PDB entry 5HK9 | X-ray diffraction, 1.80 A resolution | chains A and B

== Chain A (and B) ==
Molecule: CFTR inhibitory factor
Source organism: Pseudomonas aeruginosa (strain UCBPP-PA14)
Notes: chain B of this document is another copy of the same molecule, construct and numbering; everything in this record applies to it too
UniProt: A0A0M3KL26 (A0A0M3KL26_PSEAB); residues 25-325 here correspond to UniProt positions 1-301 (UniProt number = residue number - 24)
Chain sequence (301 residues; numbered 25 to 325; the number before each row is that of its first residue):
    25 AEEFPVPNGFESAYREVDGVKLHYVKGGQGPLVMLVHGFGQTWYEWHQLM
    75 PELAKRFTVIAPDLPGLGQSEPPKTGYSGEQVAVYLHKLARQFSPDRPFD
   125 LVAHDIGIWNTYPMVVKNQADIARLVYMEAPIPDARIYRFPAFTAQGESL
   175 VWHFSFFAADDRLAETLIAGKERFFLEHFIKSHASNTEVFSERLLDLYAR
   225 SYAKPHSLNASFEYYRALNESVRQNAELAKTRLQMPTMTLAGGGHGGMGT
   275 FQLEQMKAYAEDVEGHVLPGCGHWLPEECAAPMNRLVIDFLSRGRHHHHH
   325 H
Disordered / not traced: 321-325 (chain B: 322-325)
Cystine bridges: Cys295-Cys303
Ligand contacts: 64O (N-(4-{[4'-(carbamoylamino)-6-hydroxybiphenyl-3-yl]oxy}-3,5-dichlorophenyl)propanamide): Phe63, Asp129, Ile130, Glu153, Ala154, Pro155, Phe164, Pro165, Thr168, Ser173, Leu174, Val175, His177, Phe178, Phe203, His207, Tyr239, Gly270, Gly271, Met272, His297
From the paper describing this entry:
  - binding site for 64O: Asp129, His177, Tyr239
  - contacts within the chain: Asp129-His297 (hydrogen bond)
  - catalytic residues: Asp129, Glu153, His177, Tyr239, His297 (citing earlier work)

== Chain A / chain B interface ==
Residue-residue contacts - 71 pairs, chain A then chain B:
  Ile161(A) - Phe167(B)  hydrophobic
  Tyr162(A) - Pro165(B)
  Tyr162(A) - Phe167(B)
  Tyr162(A) - Thr168(B)
  Tyr162(A) - Ala169(B)
  Phe164(A) - Pro165(B)
  Phe164(A) - Ala166(B)  hydrogen bond (backbone-backbone)
  Pro165(A) - Tyr162(B)
  Pro165(A) - Phe164(B)
  Pro165(A) - Ala166(B)
  Ala166(A) - Phe164(B)  hydrogen bond (backbone-backbone)
  Ala166(A) - Pro165(B)
  Ala166(A) - Ala166(B)
  Ala166(A) - Val175(B)
  Ala166(A) - Ser179(B)  hydrogen bond (backbone-side chain)
  Phe167(A) - Tyr162(B)
  Phe167(A) - Phe178(B)
  Phe167(A) - Ser179(B)
  Phe167(A) - Ala182(B)  hydrophobic
  Phe167(A) - Leu242(B)  hydrophobic
  Phe167(A) - Asn243(B)
  Thr168(A) - Tyr162(B)
  Thr168(A) - Asn243(B)  hydrogen bond (backbone-side chain)
  Ala169(A) - Tyr162(B)
  Ala169(A) - Asn243(B)  hydrogen bond (backbone-side chain)
  Gln170(A) - Asn243(B)
  Gly171(A) - Asn243(B)
  Glu172(A) - Ser179(B)
  Glu172(A) - Ala183(B)
  Ser173(A) - Ser179(B)  hydrogen bond (backbone-side chain)
  Val175(A) - Ala166(B)
  Trp176(A) - Trp176(B)  hydrophobic
  Trp176(A) - Ser179(B)
  Trp176(A) - Phe180(B)  hydrophobic
  Trp176(A) - Leu187(B)  hydrophobic
  Phe178(A) - Phe167(B)  hydrophobic
  Ser179(A) - Ala166(B)  hydrogen bond (side chain-backbone)
  Ser179(A) - Phe167(B)
  Ser179(A) - Gly171(B)
  Ser179(A) - Glu172(B)
  Ser179(A) - Ser173(B)  hydrogen bond (side chain-backbone)
  Ser179(A) - Trp176(B)
  Phe180(A) - Trp176(B)  hydrophobic
  Ala182(A) - Phe167(B)  hydrophobic
  Ala183(A) - Glu172(B)
  Asp184(A) - His202(B)  salt bridge
  Asp185(A) - Phe198(B)
  Asp185(A) - His202(B)  salt bridge
  Leu187(A) - Trp176(B)  hydrophobic
  Leu187(A) - Phe198(B)  hydrophobic
  Leu187(A) - His202(B)
  Thr190(A) - Lys195(B)
  Thr190(A) - Phe198(B)
  Leu191(A) - Leu191(B)
  Leu191(A) - Lys195(B)
  Leu191(A) - Phe199(B)  hydrophobic
  Lys195(A) - Thr190(B)
  Phe198(A) - Asp185(B)
  Phe198(A) - Leu187(B)  hydrophobic
  Phe198(A) - Thr190(B)
  Phe199(A) - Leu191(B)  hydrophobic
  His202(A) - Ala183(B)
  His202(A) - Asp184(B)  salt bridge
  His202(A) - Asp185(B)  salt bridge
  His202(A) - Leu187(B)
  Leu242(A) - Phe167(B)  hydrophobic
  Asn243(A) - Phe167(B)
  Asn243(A) - Thr168(B)  hydrogen bond (side chain-backbone)
  Asn243(A) - Ala169(B)  hydrogen bond (side chain-backbone)
  Asn243(A) - Gln170(B)
  Asn243(A) - Gly171(B)
Other interface residues (no listed pair), chain A (33 interface residues in all): Arg186, Ile192, Tyr239
Other interface residues (no listed pair), chain B (34 interface residues in all): Ile161, Arg186, Ile192, Ala193, Arg247

== Summary ==
Chain A and chain B form an interface of 33 and 34 residues respectively, with 10 hydrogen bonds and 4 salt
bridges. Among the polar pairs are Asp184(A)-His202(B), Asp185(A)-His202(B) and Ala166(A)-Ser179(B). From the
paper: catalytic residues Asp129(A), Glu153(A) and His177(A) among others; a binding site for 64O at
Asp129(A), His177(A) and Tyr239(A).
Both chains are CFTR inhibitory factor (Pseudomonas aeruginosa (strain UCBPP-PA14)). Entry 5HK9 (Crystal
structure of the CFTR inhibitory factor Cif bound to a urea inhibitor) was determined by X-ray diffraction
(same publication as 5HKA and 5HKB).
